PDB entry 8I56 | X-ray diffraction, 2.84 A resolution | chains A and B

Chain A (and B):
Molecule: Sirohydrochlorin cobaltochelatase
From: Methanocaldococcus jannaschii (strain ATCC 43067 / DSM 2661 / JAL-1 / JCM 10045 / NBRC 100440)
Notes: EC 4.99.1.3, 4.99.1.11; chain B of this document is another copy of the same molecule, construct and numbering; everything in this record applies to it too
UniProtKB: Q58380 (CFBA_METJA); residues 1-143 here = UniProt positions 1-143
Sequence (143 residues; row label = number of the first residue in the row):
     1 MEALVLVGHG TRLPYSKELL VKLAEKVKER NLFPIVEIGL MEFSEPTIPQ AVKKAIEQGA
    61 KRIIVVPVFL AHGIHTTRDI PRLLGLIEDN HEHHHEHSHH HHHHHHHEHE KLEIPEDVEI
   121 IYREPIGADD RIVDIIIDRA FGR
Unresolved in the structure: 90-111 (chain B: 90-112)
Sequence notes: engineered mutation T11 (Ser in Q58380)
UniProt features mapped onto this chain:
  - active site: H9 (Proton acceptor)
  - binding site (Co(2+)): H9, H75
  - binding site (Ni(2+)): H9, H75
  - binding site (substrate): E45, L70 to H75

Interface between chain A and chain B:
Pairs across the interface (83; chain A residue first):
  L6(A) - I136(B)  hydrophobic
  L13(A) - G73(B)
  L13(A) - I74(B)
  Y15(A) - H72(B)
  L19(A) - L70(B)  hydrophobic
  L19(A) - A71(B)  hydrophobic
  L19(A) - G127(B)
  L19(A) - A128(B)
  K22(A) - A128(B)
  L23(A) - A128(B)  hydrophobic
  L23(A) - I132(B)  hydrophobic
  L23(A) - V133(B)  hydrophobic
  L23(A) - I136(B)  hydrophobic
  K26(A) - A128(B)  hydrogen bond (side chain-backbone)
  K26(A) - D130(B)  salt bridge
  K26(A) - V133(B)
  V27(A) - V133(B)  hydrophobic
  R30(A) - D130(B)  hydrogen bond (side chain-backbone)
  R30(A) - V133(B)
  R30(A) - D134(B)  salt bridge
  R30(A) - I137(B)
  L32(A) - I137(B)  hydrophobic
  F33(A) - F141(B)  hydrophobic
  I64(A) - A140(B)
  V66(A) - A140(B)  hydrophobic
  V68(A) - L70(B)
  V68(A) - I136(B)  hydrophobic
  L70(A) - L19(B)  hydrophobic
  L70(A) - V68(B)
  L70(A) - L70(B)  hydrophobic
  L70(A) - I126(B)  hydrophobic
  A71(A) - Y15(B)
  H72(A) - Y15(B)
  G73(A) - L13(B)
  I74(A) - L13(B)
  R123(A) - R139(B)
  R123(A) - A140(B)  hydrogen bond (side chain-backbone)
  R123(A) - F141(B)
  R123(A) - G142(B)
  E124(A) - R139(B)
  P125(A) - R139(B)  hydrogen bond (backbone-side chain)
  I126(A) - R139(B)  hydrogen bond (backbone-side chain)
  G127(A) - L19(B)
  A128(A) - L19(B)
  A128(A) - K22(B)
  A128(A) - L23(B)  hydrophobic
  A128(A) - K26(B)  hydrogen bond (backbone-side chain)
  D129(A) - I135(B)
  D129(A) - R139(B)  salt bridge
  D130(A) - K26(B)  salt bridge
  D130(A) - R30(B)  hydrogen bond (backbone-side chain)
  R131(A) - D134(B)  hydrogen bond (side chain-backbone)
  R131(A) - I135(B)
  R131(A) - D138(B)  salt bridge
  I132(A) - L23(B)  hydrophobic
  I132(A) - I132(B)  hydrophobic
  I132(A) - I135(B)  hydrophobic
  V133(A) - L23(B)  hydrophobic
  V133(A) - K26(B)
  V133(A) - V27(B)  hydrophobic
  V133(A) - R30(B)
  D134(A) - R30(B)  salt bridge
  D134(A) - R131(B)  hydrogen bond (backbone-side chain)
  I135(A) - D129(B)
  I135(A) - R131(B)
  I135(A) - I132(B)  hydrophobic
  I136(A) - L6(B)  hydrophobic
  I136(A) - L23(B)  hydrophobic
  I136(A) - V68(B)  hydrophobic
  I137(A) - R30(B)
  I137(A) - L32(B)  hydrophobic
  D138(A) - R131(B)  salt bridge
  R139(A) - R123(B)
  R139(A) - E124(B)
  R139(A) - P125(B)  hydrogen bond (side chain-backbone)
  R139(A) - I126(B)  hydrogen bond (side chain-backbone)
  R139(A) - D129(B)  salt bridge
  A140(A) - I64(B)
  A140(A) - V66(B)  hydrophobic
  A140(A) - R123(B)  hydrogen bond (backbone-side chain)
  F141(A) - F33(B)  hydrophobic
  F141(A) - R123(B)
  G142(A) - R123(B)
Other interface residues (no listed pair), chain A (42 interface residues in all): L4, S16, F69
Other interface residues (no listed pair), chain B (42 interface residues in all): L4, S16, F69

In short:
The chain A/chain B interface involves 42 residues from each chain; the contacts include 12 hydrogen bonds and
8 salt bridges. Polar pairs include K26(A)-D130(B), R30(A)-D134(B) and D129(A)-R139(B).
Chain A and chain B are both Sirohydrochlorin cobaltochelatase (Methanocaldococcus jannaschii (strain ATCC
43067 / DSM 2661 / JAL-1 / JCM 10045 / NBRC 100440)); the structure, CfbA S11T variant, was determined by
X-ray diffraction (same publication as 8IYU, 8I57 and 8I58).
